9GUU - chains A and K of the 24 polymer chains in the assembly; structure by electron microscopy, 2.50 A resolution.

[Chain A]
Molecule: 16S ribosomal RNA
From: Escherichia coli K-12
Sequence (1541 nucleotides; numbered 1 to 1541; the number before each row is that of its first residue):
     1 AAAUUGAAGA GUUUGAUCAU GGCUCAGAUU GAACGCUGGC GGCAGGCCUA ACACAUGCAA
    61 GUCGAACGGU AACAGGAAGA AGCUUGCUUC UUUGCUGACG AGUGGCGGAC GGGUGAGUAA
   121 UGUCUGGGAA ACUGCCUGAU GGAGGGGGAU AACUACUGGA AACGGUAGCU AAUACCGCAU
   181 AACGUCGCAA GACCAAAGAG GGGUACCUUC GGGCCUCUUG CCAUCGGAUG UGCCCAGAUG
   241 GGAUUAGCUA GUAGGUGGGG UAACGGCUCA CCUAGGCGAC GAUCCCUAGC UGGUCUGAGA
   301 GGAUGACCAG CCACACUGGA ACUGAGACAC GGUCCAGACU CCUACGGGAG GCAGCAGUGG
   361 GGAAUAUUGC ACAAUGGGCG CAAGCCUGAU GCAGCCAUGC CGCGUGUAUG AAGAAGGCCU
   421 UCGGGUUGUA AAGUACUUUC AGCGGGGAGG AAGGGAGUAA AGUUAAUACC UUUGCUCAUU
   481 GACGUUACCC GCAGAAGAAG CACCGGCUAA CUCCGUGCCA GCAGCCXCGG UAAUACGGAG
   541 GGUGCAAGCG UUAAUCGGAA UUACUGGGCG UAAAGCGCAC GCAGGCGGUU UGUUAAGUCA
   601 GAUGUGAAAU CCCCGGGCUC AACCUGGGAA CUGCAUCUGA UACUGGCAAG CUUGAGUCUC
   661 GUAGAGGGGG GUAGAAUUCC AGGUGUAGCG GUGAAAUGCG UAGAGAUCUG GAGGAAUACC
   721 GGUGGCGAAG GCGGCCCCCU GGACGAAGAC UGACGCUCAG GUGCGAAAGC GUGGGGAGCA
   781 AACAGGAUUA GAUACCCUGG UAGUCCACGC CGUAAACGAU GUCGACUUGG AGGUUGUGCC
   841 CUUGAGGCGU GGCUUCCGGA GCUAACGCGU UAAGUCGACC GCCUGGGGAG UACGGCCGCA
   901 AGGUUAAAAC UCAAAUGAAU UGACGGGGGC CCGCACAAGC GGUGGAGCAU GUGGUUUAAU
   961 UCGAUGXAAC GCGAAGAACC UUACCUGGUC UUGACAUCCA CGGAAGUUUU CAGAGAUGAG
  1021 AAUGUGCCUU CGGGAACCGU GAGACAGGUG CUGCAUGGCU GUCGUCAGCU CGUGUUGUGA
  1081 AAUGUUGGGU UAAGUCCCGC AACGAGCGCA ACCCUUAUCC UUUGUUGCCA GCGGUCCGGC
  1141 CGGGAACUCA AAGGAGACUG CCAGUGAUAA ACUGGAGGAA GGUGGGGAUG ACGUCAAGUC
  1201 AUCAUGGCCC UUACGACCAG GGCUACACAC GUGCUACAAU GGCGCAUACA AAGAGAAGCG
  1261 ACCUCGCGAG AGCAAGCGGA CCUCAUAAAG UGCGUCGUAG UCCGGAUUGG AGUCUGCAAC
  1321 UCGACUCCAU GAAGUCGGAA UCGCUAGUAA UCGUGGAUCA GAAUGCCACG GUGAAUACGU
  1381 UCCCGGGCCU UGUACACACC GCCCGUXACA CCAUGGGAGU GGGUUGCAAA AGAAGUAGGU
  1441 AGCUUAACCU UCGGGAGGGC GCUUACCACU UUGUGAUUCA UGACUGGGGU GAAGUCGUAA
  1501 CAAGGUAACC GUAGGGGAAC CUGCGGUUGG AUCACCUCCU U
Not modelled in the structure: 1492-1493
Modified / non-standard residues: PSU (pseudouridine-5'-monophosphate) at position 516, G7M (N7-methyl-guanosine-5'-monophosphate) at position 527, 2MG (2N-methylguanosine-5'-monophosphate) at position 966, 5MC (5-methylcytidine-5'-monophosphate) at position 967, 2MG (2N-methylguanosine-5'-monophosphate) at position 1207, 4OC (4n,o2'-methylcytidine-5'-monophosphate) at position 1402, 5MC (5-methylcytidine-5'-monophosphate) at position 1407, UR3 (3-methyluridine-5'-monophoshate) at position 1498, 2MG (2N-methylguanosine-5'-monophosphate) at position 1516, MA6 (6N-dimethyladenosine-5'-monophoshate) at position 1518, MA6 (6N-dimethyladenosine-5'-monophoshate) at position 1519
Bound ions: Mg2+ site 1 near G21 (its only coordinating residue here); Mg2+ site 2: C48, U49, G115; Mg2+ site 3 near A53 (its only coordinating residue here); Mg2+ site 4: A59, U387; Mg2+ site 5: U62, G105; Mg2+ site 6 near G100 (its only coordinating residue here); Mg2+ site 7 near G107 (its only coordinating residue here); Mg2+ site 8: A109, G331; Mg2+ site 9 near G111 (its only coordinating residue here); Mg2+ site 10: G115, G289; Mg2+ site 11: A116, G117, G289; Mg2+ site 12 near G145 (its only coordinating residue here); 61 more Mg2+ sites not listed

[Chain K]
Name: 30S ribosomal protein S10
From: Escherichia coli K-12
UniProt: P0A7R5 (RS10_ECOLI); residues 1-103 here = UniProt positions 1-103
Chain sequence (103 residues; numbered 1 to 103; the number before each row is that of its first residue):
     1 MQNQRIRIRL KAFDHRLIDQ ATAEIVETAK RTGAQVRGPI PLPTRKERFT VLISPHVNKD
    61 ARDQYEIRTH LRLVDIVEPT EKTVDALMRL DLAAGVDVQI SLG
Not modelled in the structure: 1-2

[How chain A and chain K interact]
Residue-residue contacts (63):
  G963(A) - His56(K)  hydrogen bond to the sugar
  G963(A) - Val57(K)  base contact
  A964(A) - His56(K)  hydrogen bond to the sugar
  A964(A) - Val57(K)  sugar contact
  C972(A) - Val57(K)  hydrogen bond to the sugar
  C972(A) - Lys59(K)  salt bridge to the phosphate
  G973(A) - Leu52(K)  sugar contact
  G973(A) - His56(K)  hydrogen bond to the sugar
  G973(A) - Lys59(K)  salt bridge to the phosphate
  A975(A) - Arg62(K)  hydrogen bond to the base
  C1059(A) - Ile53(K)  hydrogen bond to the sugar
  C1059(A) - Pro55(K)  base contact
  U1060(A) - Ile53(K)  phosphate contact
  U1060(A) - Ser54(K)  hydrogen bond to the sugar
  U1060(A) - Pro55(K)  sugar contact
  U1060(A) - Asn58(K)  hydrogen bond to the sugar
  U1060(A) - Ala61(K)  phosphate contact
  G1061(A) - Asn58(K)  sugar contact
  G1061(A) - Ala61(K)  sugar contact
  C1114(A) - Arg68(K)  phosphate contact
  U1115(A) - Arg68(K)  salt bridge to the phosphate
  U1123(A) - Gly38(K)  sugar contact
  U1123(A) - Pro41(K)  base contact
  G1124(A) - Arg37(K)  salt bridge to the phosphate
  G1124(A) - Ile40(K)  sugar contact
  U1125(A) - Arg37(K)  salt bridge to the phosphate
  U1125(A) - Ile40(K)  sugar contact
  U1125(A) - Leu73(K)  sugar contact
  U1126(A) - Arg7(K)  salt bridge to the phosphate
  U1126(A) - Arg9(K)  hydrogen bond to the base
  U1126(A) - Leu42(K)  base contact
  U1126(A) - Leu73(K)  base contact
  A1150(A) - Pro41(K)  hydrogen bond to the sugar
  A1150(A) - Leu42(K)  sugar contact
  A1150(A) - Pro43(K)  phosphate contact
  A1151(A) - Pro41(K)  base contact
  A1151(A) - Pro43(K)  phosphate contact
  A1151(A) - Thr44(K)  hydrogen bond to the phosphate
  A1151(A) - Arg72(K)  phosphate contact
  A1152(A) - His15(K)  phosphate contact
  A1152(A) - Asp19(K)  sugar contact
  A1152(A) - His70(K)  salt bridge to the phosphate
  A1152(A) - Arg72(K)  salt bridge to the phosphate
  G1153(A) - His15(K)  salt bridge to the phosphate
  G1198(A) - Pro55(K)  base contact
  G1198(A) - His56(K)  sugar contact
  U1199(A) - Pro55(K)  base contact
  U1199(A) - His56(K)  sugar contact
  G1253(A) - Arg48(K)  salt bridge to the phosphate
  A1254(A) - Arg45(K)  salt bridge to the phosphate
  A1254(A) - Glu47(K)  phosphate contact
  G1255(A) - Arg45(K)  salt bridge to the phosphate
  G1279(A) - Arg9(K)  salt bridge to the phosphate
  A1280(A) - Arg9(K)  salt bridge to the phosphate
  A1280(A) - Leu42(K)  base contact
  A1280(A) - Pro43(K)  sugar contact
  A1280(A) - Leu71(K)  phosphate contact
  C1281(A) - Arg7(K)  base contact
  C1366(A) - Arg62(K)  hydrogen bond to the sugar
  C1367(A) - Thr50(K)  sugar contact
  C1367(A) - Arg62(K)  salt bridge to the phosphate
  C1367(A) - Gln64(K)  hydrogen bond to the phosphate
  A1368(A) - Gln64(K)  hydrogen bond to the phosphate
Interface residues without a listed pair, chain A (33 interface residues in all): A969, A974, G1058, A1252
Interface residues without a listed pair, chain K (36 interface residues in all): Arg5, Lys11, Pro39, Lys46, Asp75

[In short]
33 residues of chain A face 36 of chain K across their interface, with 14 hydrogen bonds and 15 salt bridges.
Polar pairs include A975(A)-Arg62(K), U1126(A)-Arg9(K) and G963(A)-His56(K). C48(A), U49(A) and G115(A)
coordinate Mg2+ site 2.
Chain A is 16S ribosomal RNA and chain K is 30S ribosomal protein S10, both from Escherichia coli K-12; the
structure, 30S mRNA delivery complex (consensus), was determined by electron microscopy (same publication as
9GUP, 9GUQ, 9GUR, 9GUS, 9GUT, 9GUV, 9GUW and 9GUX).
